2BUZ - chains A and B; structure by X-ray diffraction, 1.80 A resolution.

Chain A:
Name: Protocatechuate 3,4-dioxygenase alpha chain
Organism: Acinetobacter calcoaceticus
Notes: EC 1.13.11.3
UniProtKB: P20371 (PCXA_ACICA); the construct lacks a stretch of the UniProt sequence, so the offset changes along the chain: -3 to 88 = UniProt 1-92; 89-200 = UniProt 98-209
Amino-acid sequence (209 residues; numbered -3 to 200 plus 5 insertion-coded residues; the number before each row is that of its first residue; a row labelled like 88A-88E holds insertion residues (88A, then the next letters in order); numbers below 1 keep their minus sign (Met-3 is residue -3)):
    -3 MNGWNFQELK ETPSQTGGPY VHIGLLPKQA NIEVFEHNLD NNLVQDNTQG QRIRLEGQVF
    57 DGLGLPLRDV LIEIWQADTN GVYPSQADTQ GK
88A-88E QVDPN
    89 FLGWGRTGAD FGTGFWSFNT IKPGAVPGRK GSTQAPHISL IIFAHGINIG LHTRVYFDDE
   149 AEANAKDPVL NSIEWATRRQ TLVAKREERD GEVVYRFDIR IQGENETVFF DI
Not modelled in the structure: -3 to 3
Sequence notes: engineered mutation His133 (Arg142 in P20371)

Chain B:
Name: Protocatechuate 3,4-dioxygenase beta chain
Organism: Acinetobacter calcoaceticus
Notes: EC 1.13.11.3
UniProtKB: P20372 (PCXB_ACICA); residues 300-540 here correspond to UniProt positions 1-241 (UniProt number = residue number - 299)
Amino-acid sequence (241 residues; each row starts with the number of its first residue):
   300 MSQIIWGAYA QRNTEDHPPA YAPGYKTSVL RSPKNALISI AETLSEVTAP HFSADKFGPK
   360 DNDLILNYAK DGLPIGERVI VHGYVRDQFG RPVKNALVEV WQANASGRYR HPNDQYIGAM
   420 DPNFGGCGRM LTDDNGYYVF RTIKPGPYPW RNRINEWRPA HIHFSLIADG WAQRLISQFY
   480 FEGDTLIDSC PILKTIPSEQ QRRALIALED KSNFIEADSR CYRFDITLRG RRATYFENDL
   540 T
Not modelled in the structure: 300-302
UniProt features mapped onto this chain:
  - binding site (Fe cation): Tyr408, Tyr447, His460, His462

Chain A / chain B interface:
Contacting residue pairs (173):
  Glu4(A) - Gln387(B)  hydrogen bond
  Leu5(A) - Arg385(B)
  Leu5(A) - Asp386(B)
  Leu5(A) - Gln387(B)  hydrogen bond (backbone-backbone)
  Leu5(A) - Thr526(B)
  Lys6(A) - Asp315(B)  salt bridge
  Lys6(A) - Gln499(B)
  Lys6(A) - Gln500(B)
  Lys6(A) - Thr526(B)
  Glu7(A) - Arg311(B)  salt bridge
  Glu7(A) - His316(B)  salt bridge
  Glu7(A) - Gln500(B)  hydrogen bond (backbone-side chain)
  Glu7(A) - Thr526(B)
  Glu7(A) - Arg528(B)
  Thr8(A) - His316(B)
  Thr8(A) - Leu474(B)
  Thr8(A) - Leu504(B)
  Thr8(A) - Ile525(B)
  Thr8(A) - Thr526(B)  hydrogen bond (side chain-backbone)
  Pro9(A) - Asp315(B)
  Pro9(A) - His316(B)
  Pro9(A) - Ser476(B)  hydrogen bond (backbone-side chain)
  Pro9(A) - Ile495(B)  hydrophobic
  Pro9(A) - Gln500(B)
  Pro9(A) - Leu504(B)  hydrophobic
  Ser10(A) - His316(B)  hydrogen bond (backbone-side chain)
  Ser10(A) - Pro317(B)
  Ser10(A) - Leu474(B)
  Ser10(A) - Ile475(B)  hydrogen bond (side chain-backbone)
  Ser10(A) - Ser476(B)
  Gln11(A) - Ile475(B)  hydrogen bond (backbone-backbone)
  Gln11(A) - Ser476(B)
  Gln11(A) - Gln477(B)
  Gln11(A) - Tyr479(B)  hydrogen bond
  Gln11(A) - Ile491(B)
  Gln11(A) - Leu492(B)
  Gln11(A) - Thr494(B)
  Gln11(A) - Ile495(B)
  Gln11(A) - Leu504(B)
  Thr12(A) - Tyr324(B)  hydrogen bond
  Thr12(A) - Gln477(B)  hydrogen bond (backbone-side chain)
  Gly13(A) - Trp400(B)
  Gly13(A) - His462(B)
  Gly13(A) - Ile475(B)
  Tyr16(A) - Trp400(B)
  Tyr16(A) - Tyr408(B)  hydrophobic
  Tyr16(A) - His410(B)
  Tyr16(A) - Asn412(B)
  Tyr16(A) - Asp413(B)
  Val17(A) - Trp400(B)  hydrophobic
  His18(A) - His410(B)  hydrogen bond
  Ile19(A) - Trp400(B)  hydrophobic
  Ile19(A) - Tyr408(B)  hydrophobic
  Ile19(A) - Arg409(B)
  Ile19(A) - His410(B)
  Ile19(A) - Gly425(B)
  Ile19(A) - Cys426(B)
  Gly20(A) - Trp400(B)
  Leu21(A) - Glu398(B)
  Leu21(A) - Trp400(B)  hydrophobic
  Leu21(A) - Ile475(B)  hydrophobic
  Ile28(A) - Tyr367(B)  hydrophobic
  Ile28(A) - Arg409(B)
  Val30(A) - Asn366(B)
  Val30(A) - Cys426(B)  hydrophobic
  Phe31(A) - Asp360(B)
  Phe31(A) - Gly427(B)
  Phe31(A) - Arg428(B)
  His33(A) - Lys355(B)
  His33(A) - Arg428(B)  hydrogen bond (backbone-side chain)
  Leu35(A) - Glu398(B)
  Asp57(A) - Leu329(B)
  Gly58(A) - Leu329(B)  hydrogen bond (backbone-backbone)
  Leu59(A) - Leu329(B)  hydrophobic
  Leu63(A) - Arg330(B)
  Asp65(A) - Arg330(B)  salt bridge
  Glu69(A) - Ile466(B)
  Glu69(A) - Trp470(B)
  Glu69(A) - Arg473(B)  salt bridge
  Trp71(A) - Ser344(B)  hydrogen bond (side chain-backbone)
  Trp71(A) - Thr347(B)  hydrogen bond
  Trp71(A) - Ala348(B)
  Trp71(A) - Pro349(B)
  Trp71(A) - Trp470(B)
  Tyr79(A) - Leu343(B)
  Tyr79(A) - Ser344(B)  hydrogen bond
  Tyr79(A) - Thr347(B)
  Pro80(A) - Ala348(B)
  Pro80(A) - His350(B)
  Ser81(A) - Thr347(B)
  Ser81(A) - Ala348(B)  hydrogen bond (side chain-backbone)
  Ser81(A) - His350(B)
  Gln82(A) - His350(B)  hydrogen bond (backbone-side chain)
  Ala83(A) - Val346(B)
  Ala83(A) - Thr347(B)
  Ala83(A) - Arg530(B)
  Asp84(A) - Thr347(B)
  Gln86(A) - Leu343(B)
  Leu90(A) - Pro349(B)
  Leu90(A) - His350(B)
  Trp92(A) - Pro349(B)  hydrophobic
  Trp92(A) - Phe351(B)  hydrophobic
  Trp92(A) - Ile466(B)  hydrophobic
  Trp92(A) - Trp470(B)
  Arg94(A) - Glu398(B)  salt bridge
  Arg94(A) - Ile466(B)
  Arg94(A) - Arg473(B)
  Phe99(A) - His410(B)
  Phe99(A) - Pro411(B)  hydrophobic
  Gly116(A) - Leu539(B)
  Gly116(A) - Thr540(B)
  Arg117(A) - Ala340(B)
  Arg117(A) - Glu341(B)  hydrogen bond (side chain-backbone)
  Arg117(A) - Asp538(B)
  Arg117(A) - Leu539(B)
  Lys118(A) - Asp538(B)  hydrogen bond (backbone-backbone)
  Lys118(A) - Thr540(B)
  Gly119(A) - Thr540(B)  hydrogen bond (backbone-backbone)
  Gln122(A) - Thr342(B)  hydrogen bond
  Gln122(A) - Ser344(B)
  His125(A) - Ser344(B)  hydrogen bond
  Ser127(A) - Trp470(B)
  Ile129(A) - Trp470(B)  hydrophobic
  Ile129(A) - Arg473(B)
  Phe131(A) - Arg473(B)
  Phe131(A) - Ile475(B)  hydrophobic
  Ala132(A) - Arg330(B)
  His133(A) - Tyr324(B)  hydrogen bond
  His133(A) - Thr326(B)  hydrogen bond
  His133(A) - Arg330(B)  hydrogen bond (backbone-side chain)
  Gly134(A) - Tyr324(B)  hydrogen bond (backbone-side chain)
  Gly134(A) - Thr326(B)
  Gly134(A) - Ser327(B)
  Gly134(A) - Arg330(B)
  Ile135(A) - Arg330(B)
  Asn136(A) - Pro317(B)
  Asn136(A) - Pro318(B)  hydrogen bond (side chain-backbone)
  Asn136(A) - Ala319(B)
  Asn136(A) - Ala321(B)
  Asn136(A) - Tyr324(B)
  Ile137(A) - Arg311(B)
  Ile137(A) - His316(B)
  Ile137(A) - Pro317(B)
  Arg142(A) - Thr342(B)
  Arg142(A) - Ser344(B)
  Arg142(A) - Glu345(B)  salt bridge
  Ile161(A) - Ile337(B)  hydrophobic
  Arg166(A) - Asn334(B)
  Ile189(A) - Arg330(B)
  Ile189(A) - Ser331(B)
  Ile189(A) - Pro332(B)
  Gln190(A) - Val328(B)  hydrogen bond (side chain-backbone)
  Gln190(A) - Leu329(B)
  Gln190(A) - Ser331(B)  hydrogen bond (side chain-backbone)
  Glu194(A) - Pro332(B)
  Glu194(A) - Lys333(B)  hydrogen bond (side chain-backbone)
  Glu194(A) - Asn334(B)  hydrogen bond (side chain-backbone)
  Val196(A) - Ile337(B)  hydrophobic
  Phe197(A) - Pro332(B)  hydrophobic
  Phe197(A) - Leu336(B)
  Phe197(A) - Ile337(B)  hydrogen bond (backbone-backbone)
  Phe198(A) - Ile337(B)
  Phe198(A) - Ile339(B)  hydrophobic
  Asp199(A) - Arg311(B)
  Asp199(A) - Thr313(B)
  Asp199(A) - Ile337(B)  hydrogen bond (backbone-backbone)
  Asp199(A) - Ser338(B)
  Asp199(A) - Ile339(B)  hydrogen bond (backbone-backbone)
  Ile200(A) - Glu341(B)
  Ile200(A) - Glu345(B)
  Ile200(A) - Trp470(B)
  Ile200(A) - Ala471(B)  hydrophobic
  Ile200(A) - Arg528(B)  hydrogen bond (backbone-side chain)
Interface residues without a listed pair, chain A (76 interface residues in all): Pro15, Pro23, Ala26, Asn27, Glu29, Thr85, Val114, Pro115, Leu139, His140, Val157
Interface residues without a listed pair, chain B (88 interface residues in all): Asn312, Phe388, Leu396, Val399, Gly424, Trp449, Phe463, Ser464, Ala503, Asp524, Leu527

In short:
Chain A and chain B form an interface of 76 and 88 residues respectively; the contacts include 37 hydrogen
bonds and 7 salt bridges. Among the polar pairs are Lys6(A)-Asp315(B), Glu7(A)-Arg311(B) and
Glu7(A)-His316(B). From UniProt: 4 Fe cation-binding residues on chain B.
Chain A is Protocatechuate 3,4-dioxygenase alpha chain and chain B is Protocatechuate 3,4-dioxygenase beta
chain, both from Acinetobacter calcoaceticus; the structure, Crystal Structure of Protocatechuate
3,4-Dioxygenase from Acinetobacter Sp. ADP1 Mutant R133H in Complex with 4-Nitrocatechol, was determined by
X-ray diffraction.
